Entry 6VKS (electron microscopy, 3.02 A resolution); this record covers chains B and C of the 3 polymer chains in the assembly.

Chain B (and C):
Protein: Efflux pump membrane transporter
Organism: Neisseria gonorrhoeae
Notes: chain C of this document is another copy of the same molecule, construct and numbering; everything in this record applies to it too
UniProt: A0A4T9VBR9 (A0A4T9VBR9_NEIGO); numbering as in UniProt (aligned over 1-1049)
Amino-acid sequence (1049 residues; row label = number of the first residue in the row):
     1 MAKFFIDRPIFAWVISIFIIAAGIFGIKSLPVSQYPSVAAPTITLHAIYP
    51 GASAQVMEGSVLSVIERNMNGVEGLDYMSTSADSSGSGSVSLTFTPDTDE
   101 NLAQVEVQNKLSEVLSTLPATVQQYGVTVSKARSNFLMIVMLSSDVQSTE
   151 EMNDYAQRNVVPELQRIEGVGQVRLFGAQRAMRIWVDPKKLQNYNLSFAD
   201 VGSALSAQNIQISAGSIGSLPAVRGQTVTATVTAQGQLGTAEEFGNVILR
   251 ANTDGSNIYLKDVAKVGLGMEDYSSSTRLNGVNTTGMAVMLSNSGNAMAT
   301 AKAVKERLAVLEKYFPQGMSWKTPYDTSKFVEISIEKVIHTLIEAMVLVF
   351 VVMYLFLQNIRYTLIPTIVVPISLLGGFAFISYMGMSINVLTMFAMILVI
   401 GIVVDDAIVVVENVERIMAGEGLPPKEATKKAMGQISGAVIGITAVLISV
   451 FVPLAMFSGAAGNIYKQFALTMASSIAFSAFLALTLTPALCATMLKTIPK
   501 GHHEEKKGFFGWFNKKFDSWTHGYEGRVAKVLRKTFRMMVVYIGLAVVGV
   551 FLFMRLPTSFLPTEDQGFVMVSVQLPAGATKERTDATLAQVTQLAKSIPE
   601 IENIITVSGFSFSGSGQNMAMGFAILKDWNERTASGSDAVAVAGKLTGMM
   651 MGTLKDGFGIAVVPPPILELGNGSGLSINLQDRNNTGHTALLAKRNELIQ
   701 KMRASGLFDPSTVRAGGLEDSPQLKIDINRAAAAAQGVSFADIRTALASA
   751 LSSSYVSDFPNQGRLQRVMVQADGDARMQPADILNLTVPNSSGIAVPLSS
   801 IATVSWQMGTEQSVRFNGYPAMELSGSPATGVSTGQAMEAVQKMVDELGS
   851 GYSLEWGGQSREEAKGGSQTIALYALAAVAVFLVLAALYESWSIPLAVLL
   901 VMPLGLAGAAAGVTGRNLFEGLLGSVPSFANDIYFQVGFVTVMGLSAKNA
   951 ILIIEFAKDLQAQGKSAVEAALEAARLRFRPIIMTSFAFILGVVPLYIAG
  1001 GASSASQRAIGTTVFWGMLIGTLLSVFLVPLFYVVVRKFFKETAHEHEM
Not modelled in the structure: 1041-1049 (chain C: 1043-1049)
Differences from the reference sequence: conflict Val-738 (Ile in A0A4T9VBR9), Gly-774 (Glu in A0A4T9VBR9), Ser-791 (Lys in A0A4T9VBR9), 19 further conflict positions vs the reference (A0A4T9VBR9) not listed
Residues lining bound ligands:
  - AMPICILLIN (open form) (AIX; (2R,4S)-2-[(1R)-1-{[(2R)-2-amino-2-phenylacetyl]amino}-2-oxoethyl]-5,5-dimethyl-1,3-thiazolidine-4-carboxylic acid): Asn-135, Phe-136, Ile-139, Phe-176, Ser-275, Thr-277, Val-607, Phe-610
  - phosphatidylethanolamine (PTY), molecule 1: Met-1, Phe-4, Phe-5, Phe-11, Ile-15, Ser-437, Ile-441, Phe-481
  - phosphatidylethanolamine (PTY), molecule 2: Phe-4, Arg-8, Phe-11
  - phosphatidylethanolamine (PTY), molecule 3: Phe-18, Ala-21, Ala-22, Ile-24, Phe-25, Lys-28
  - phosphatidylethanolamine (PTY), molecule 4: Ile-27, Leu-30, Val-32, Asn-296, Ile-335, Leu-342, Pro-371, Leu-374, Leu-375, Phe-378, Ile-388
  - phosphatidylethanolamine (PTY), molecule 5: Gly-438, Ile-441, Gly-442, Ala-445, Val-884, Ala-887, Leu-888, Glu-890
  - phosphatidylethanolamine (PTY), molecule 6: Val-879, Phe-882, Leu-883, Trp-892, Ser-893, Leu-896, Leu-899, Phe-1040
From the paper describing this entry:
  - binding site for AMPICILLIN (open form): Asn-135, Phe-136, Ile-139, Phe-176, Ser-275, Thr-277, Val-607, Phe-610
  - contacts within the chain: Lys-948/Thr-985 (hydrogen bond)
  - mutagenesis - E669G (2-fold): decreased growth in response to macrolides
  - mutagenesis - E669G (2-fold): decreased growth in response to polymyxin B
  - mutagenesis - R714G: increased growth in response to macrolide
  - mutagenesis - R714G: increased growth in response to polymyxin B
  - mutagenesis - R174Q, R714G: increased growth in response to EtBr
  - mutagenesis - E669G: decreased growth in response to EtBr
  - mutagenesis - S825A: unchanged growth in response to antimicrobial resistance

Chain B / chain C interface:
Residue-residue contacts (104):
  Arg-8(B) with Glu-890(C)
  Pro-9(B) with Glu-890(C)
  Ile-10(B) with Ala-886(C); Glu-890(C), hydrogen bond (backbone-side chain); Ser-891(C); Trp-892(C), hydrophobic
  Phe-11(B) with Ala-887(C); Glu-890(C)
  Val-14(B) with Leu-883(C), hydrophobic; Ala-887(C), hydrophobic
  Ile-17(B) with Leu-883(C), hydrophobic
  Phe-18(B) with Leu-883(C), hydrophobic
  Asn-101(B) with Val-105(C); Glu-106(C); Asn-109(C), hydrogen bond
  Gln-104(B) with Asn-109(C), hydrogen bond; Glu-113(C), hydrogen bond
  Val-105(B) with Val-105(C), hydrophobic; Gln-108(C); Asn-109(C)
  Gln-108(B) with Ser-112(C)
  Tyr-125(B) with Ser-116(C), hydrogen bond (backbone-side chain)
  Gly-126(B) with Ser-116(C)
  Thr-128(B) with Ser-116(C)
  Val-129(B) with Glu-113(C)
  Ser-130(B) with Glu-113(C)
  Pro-162(B) with Arg-67(C)
  Gln-165(B) with Arg-67(C), hydrogen bond (side chain-backbone); Asn-70(C)
  Arg-166(B) with Gly-818(C); Tyr-819(C), hydrogen bond
  Gly-171(B) with Asn-70(C)
  Ala-207(B) with Phe-740(C)
  Gln-208(B) with Arg-730(C); Phe-740(C)
  Ile-210(B) with Phe-740(C), hydrophobic; Arg-744(C)
  Gln-211(B) with Tyr-49(C), hydrogen bond; Pro-50(C); Gly-51(C), hydrogen bond (side chain-backbone); Arg-744(C)
  Ile-212(B) with Gly-51(C); Phe-740(C), hydrophobic; Leu-747(C), hydrophobic
  Ser-213(B) with Pro-50(C); Gly-51(C), hydrogen bond (side chain-backbone); Leu-747(C); Ala-748(C); Ser-752(C)
  Ala-214(B) with Leu-747(C); Leu-751(C)
  Ser-216(B) with Leu-751(C)
  Ile-217(B) with Leu-751(C), hydrophobic; Arg-777(C); Met-778(C); Gln-779(C); Ile-783(C), hydrophobic
  Gly-218(B) with Gln-617(C); Arg-777(C), hydrogen bond (backbone-backbone)
  Ser-219(B) with Arg-777(C)
  Leu-220(B) with Tyr-273(C); Ser-274(C); Lys-581(C); Gln-617(C)
  Pro-221(B) with Trp-185(C), hydrophobic; Tyr-273(C); Arg-777(C), hydrogen bond (backbone-side chain)
  Ala-222(B) with Met-778(C), hydrophobic
  Val-223(B) with Gly-774(C); Met-778(C), hydrophobic
  Arg-224(B) with Glu-582(C)
  Gly-225(B) with Glu-582(C)
  Gln-226(B) with Thr-580(C), hydrogen bond (backbone-side chain); Met-778(C), hydrogen bond (side chain-backbone)
  Thr-227(B) with Gly-578(C); Ala-579(C); Thr-580(C), hydrogen bond (backbone-backbone); Arg-583(C), hydrogen bond (backbone-side chain)
  Val-228(B) with Gly-578(C)
  Thr-229(B) with Gly-578(C); Ala-579(C); Thr-580(C); Gln-617(C)
  Ala-230(B) with Pro-722(C); Leu-724(C), hydrophobic; Trp-806(C), hydrophobic
  Thr-231(B) with Gln-723(C); Leu-724(C), hydrogen bond (backbone-backbone)
  Val-232(B) with Leu-724(C); Ile-726(C), hydrophobic
  Thr-233(B) with Gln-723(C); Leu-724(C), hydrogen bond (backbone-backbone); Lys-725(C); Ile-726(C), hydrogen bond (backbone-backbone)
  Ala-234(B) with Leu-747(C), hydrophobic
  Gly-236(B) with Arg-730(C), hydrogen bond (backbone-side chain); Phe-740(C)
  Leu-238(B) with Arg-730(C)
  Ile-248(B) with Ala-734(C), hydrophobic
  Asn-257(B) with Ala-734(C)
  Ser-292(B) with Gly-71(C)
  Leu-765(B) with Ser-60(C); Pro-119(C), hydrophobic
  Arg-767(B) with Ser-116(C)
Also at the interface, not in a pair above, chain B (62 interface residues in all): Val-127, Lys-131, Val-170, Gln-172, Gly-215, Gln-235, Ser-294, Gly-763, Arg-764
Also at the interface, not in a pair above, chain C (61 interface residues in all): Ala-52, Asn-68, Glu-73, Ser-84, Lys-110, Gln-771, Asp-775, Pro-780, Glu-811

Summary:
The interface between chain B and chain C involves 62 residues on one side and 61 on the other, with 20
hydrogen bonds. Polar contacts include Ile-10(B)/Glu-890(C), Asn-101(B)/Asn-109(C) and Gln-104(B)/Asn-109(C).
From the paper: a binding site for AMPICILLIN (open form) at Asn-135(B), Phe-136(B) and Ile-139(B) among
others; R174Q and R714G of chain B increase growth in response to EtBr; 4 substitutions were tested in all.
Both chains are Efflux pump membrane transporter (Neisseria gonorrhoeae). Entry 6VKS (Cryo-electron microscopy
structures of a gonococcal multidrug efflux pump illuminate a mechanism of drug recognition with ...) was
determined by electron microscopy, deposited together with 6VKT.
